9D7J - chains A and B; structure by X-ray diffraction, 1.39 A resolution.

[Chain A (and B)]
Molecule: Oxidoreductase
From: Clostridium acetobutylicum
Notes: chain B of this document is another copy of the same molecule, construct and numbering; everything in this record applies to it too
UniProtKB: Q97TU5 (Q97TU5_CLOAB); residues 1-251 here = UniProt positions 1-251
Amino-acid sequence (271 residues; row label = number of the first residue in the row; numbers below 1 keep their minus sign (Mse-19 is residue -19)):
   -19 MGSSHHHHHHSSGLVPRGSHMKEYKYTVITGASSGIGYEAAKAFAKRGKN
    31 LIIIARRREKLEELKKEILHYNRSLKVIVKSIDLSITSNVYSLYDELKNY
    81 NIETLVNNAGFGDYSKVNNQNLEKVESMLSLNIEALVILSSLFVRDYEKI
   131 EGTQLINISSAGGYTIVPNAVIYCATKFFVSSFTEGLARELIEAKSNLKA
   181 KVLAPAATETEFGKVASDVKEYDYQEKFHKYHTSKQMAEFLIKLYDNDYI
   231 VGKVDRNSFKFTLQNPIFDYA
Disordered / not traced: -19 to 3, 192-204
Modified / non-standard residues: Mse-19, Mse1 (selenomethionine); Mse108, Mse217 (selenomethionine; parent Met)
Differences from the reference sequence: initiating methionine (-19); expression tag (-18 to 0)
Residues lining bound ligands: NADP (NAP; NADP nicotinamide-adenine-dinucleotide phosphate): Gly11, Ala12, Ser13, Ser14, Gly15, Ile16, Gly17, Ala35, Arg36, Arg37, Ile62, Asp63, Leu64, Ser65, Asn88, Ala89, Gly90, Phe91, Leu111, Ile138, Ser139, Ser140, Tyr153, Lys157, Pro185, Ala186, Ala187, Thr188, Thr190, Glu191

[How chain A and chain B interact]
Residue-residue contacts (88; chain A residue first):
  Thr67(A) - Glu106(B)
  Tyr71(A) - Leu102(B)
  Tyr71(A) - Glu106(B)  hydrogen bond
  Lys96(A) - Glu170(B)
  Val97(A) - Ser121(B)
  Val97(A) - Glu170(B)  hydrogen bond (backbone-side chain)
  Asn98(A) - Val124(B)
  Asn98(A) - Arg125(B)
  Asn98(A) - Glu128(B)
  Leu102(A) - Tyr71(B)
  Leu102(A) - Ser121(B)
  Leu102(A) - Leu122(B)  hydrophobic
  Glu106(A) - Thr67(B)
  Glu106(A) - Tyr71(B)  hydrogen bond
  Glu106(A) - Glu114(B)
  Glu106(A) - Ile118(B)
  Leu109(A) - Ile113(B)  hydrophobic
  Leu109(A) - Glu114(B)
  Leu109(A) - Val117(B)  hydrophobic
  Leu109(A) - Phe159(B)  hydrophobic
  Ile113(A) - Ile113(B)  hydrophobic
  Ile113(A) - Phe159(B)  hydrophobic
  Glu114(A) - Glu106(B)
  Glu114(A) - Leu109(B)
  Val117(A) - Leu109(B)  hydrophobic
  Val117(A) - Ile152(B)  hydrophobic
  Ile118(A) - Glu106(B)
  Ser121(A) - Val97(B)
  Ser121(A) - Leu102(B)
  Ser121(A) - Ile152(B)
  Leu122(A) - Leu102(B)  hydrophobic
  Val124(A) - Asn98(B)
  Arg125(A) - Asn98(B)
  Glu128(A) - Asn98(B)
  Tyr144(A) - Asp249(B)
  Thr145(A) - Asp249(B)  hydrogen bond
  Thr145(A) - Tyr250(B)
  Thr145(A) - Ala251(B)
  Ile146(A) - Ser162(B)
  Ile146(A) - Gly166(B)
  Ile146(A) - Phe248(B)  hydrophobic
  Ile146(A) - Asp249(B)  hydrogen bond (backbone-backbone)
  Ile146(A) - Tyr250(B)
  Ile146(A) - Ala251(B)  hydrogen bond (backbone-backbone)
  Pro148(A) - Tyr250(B)
  Pro148(A) - Ala251(B)
  Val151(A) - Phe163(B)
  Val151(A) - Gly166(B)
  Val151(A) - Leu167(B)
  Val151(A) - Glu170(B)
  Ile152(A) - Val117(B)  hydrophobic
  Ile152(A) - Ser121(B)
  Ile152(A) - Phe163(B)  hydrophobic
  Ala155(A) - Phe159(B)
  Ala155(A) - Ser162(B)
  Ala155(A) - Phe163(B)
  Thr156(A) - Phe159(B)
  Phe158(A) - Ser162(B)
  Phe158(A) - Phe248(B)  hydrophobic
  Phe159(A) - Leu109(B)  hydrophobic
  Phe159(A) - Ile113(B)  hydrophobic
  Phe159(A) - Ala155(B)
  Phe159(A) - Thr156(B)
  Ser162(A) - Ile146(B)
  Ser162(A) - Ala155(B)
  Ser162(A) - Phe158(B)
  Phe163(A) - Val151(B)
  Phe163(A) - Ile152(B)  hydrophobic
  Phe163(A) - Ala155(B)
  Gly166(A) - Ile146(B)
  Gly166(A) - Val151(B)
  Leu167(A) - Val151(B)
  Glu170(A) - Lys96(B)
  Glu170(A) - Val97(B)  hydrogen bond (side chain-backbone)
  Glu170(A) - Val151(B)
  Arg236(A) - Ala251(B)
  Phe248(A) - Ile146(B)  hydrophobic
  Phe248(A) - Phe158(B)  hydrophobic
  Asp249(A) - Tyr144(B)
  Asp249(A) - Thr145(B)  hydrogen bond
  Asp249(A) - Ile146(B)  hydrogen bond (backbone-backbone)
  Tyr250(A) - Thr145(B)
  Tyr250(A) - Ile146(B)
  Tyr250(A) - Pro148(B)
  Ala251(A) - Thr145(B)
  Ala251(A) - Ile146(B)  hydrogen bond (backbone-backbone)
  Ala251(A) - Pro148(B)
  Ala251(A) - Arg236(B)
Interface residues without a listed pair, chain A (42 interface residues in all): Ser95, Val105, Val147, Asn149, Glu165
Interface residues without a listed pair, chain B (42 interface residues in all): Ser95, Val105, Val147, Asn149, Glu165

[Summary]
Chain A and chain B each contribute 42 residues to their interface; the contacts include 10 hydrogen bonds.
Polar pairs include Tyr71(A)-Glu106(B), Val97(A)-Glu170(B) and Thr145(A)-Asp249(B). Bound to chain A: NADP.
Both chains are Oxidoreductase (Clostridium acetobutylicum). Entry 9D7J (Clostridium acetobutylicum alcohol
dehydrogenase bound to NADP+) was determined by X-ray diffraction, deposited together with 9NYO.
